2XO6 - chains A and B of the 6 polymer chains in the assembly; structure by X-ray diffraction, 1.90 A resolution.

Chain A:
Name: Transposase
Organism: Deinococcus radiodurans
UniProt: O83028 (O83028_DEIRA); numbering as in UniProt (aligned over 1-140)
Chain sequence (140 residues; numbered 1 to 140; the number before each row is that of its first residue):
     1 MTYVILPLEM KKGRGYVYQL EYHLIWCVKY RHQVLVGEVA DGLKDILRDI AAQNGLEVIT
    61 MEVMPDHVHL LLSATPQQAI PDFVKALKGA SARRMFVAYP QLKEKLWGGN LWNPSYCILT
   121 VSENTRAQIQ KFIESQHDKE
Disordered / not traced: 1-6
Construct notes: engineered mutation Phe132 (Tyr in O83028)
Ion coordination: Cd2+ site 1: Glu9, Glu38, Glu123; Mg2+ site 1: Glu9, Glu38, Glu123; Cd2+ site 2: Asp41 (shared with DC27(B) of chain B); Mg2+ site 2: Asp41 (shared with DC27(B) of chain B); Cd2+ site 3 near Asp66 (its only coordinating residue here); Cd2+ site 4: His67, His69 (shared with 2 residues of chain C; 1 residue of chain D); Cd2+ site 5: Pro114 (shared with DC31(B) of chain B); Mg2+ site 3: Pro114 (shared with DC31(B) of chain B); Cd2+ site 6: Gln136 (shared with 3 residues of chain D; 1 residue of chain F)
Ligand contacts: : Pro7, Leu8, Glu9, Glu123
From the paper describing this entry:
  - Cd2+ coordination: His67, His69, Gln136
  - catalytic residues: His67, His69
  - mutagenesis - R14A (60-fold), S122G/E123G: decreased catalytic activity
  - mutagenesis - R14A (30-fold): decreased binding to Dra2 transposase left end recognition sequence (chain B)

Chain B:
Molecule: Dra2 transposase left end recognition sequence
Sequence (27 nucleotides; row label = number of the first residue in the row):
    11 CGCACACTCG TGACTTCAGT CATGAGT
Ion coordination: Cd2+ site 1: DC27 (shared with Asp41(A) of chain A); Mg2+ site 1: DC27 (shared with Asp41(A) of chain A); Cd2+ site 2: DC31 (shared with Pro114(A) of chain A); Mg2+ site 2: DC31 (shared with Pro114(A) of chain A)
Ligand contacts: : DC31, DA32, DT33

Interface between chain A and chain B:
Contacting residue pairs (38; chain A residue first):
  Lys29(A) - DC17(B)  salt bridge to the phosphate
  Lys29(A) - DT18(B)  salt bridge to the phosphate
  Tyr30(A) - DC17(B)  hydrogen bond to the phosphate
  Tyr30(A) - DT18(B)  hydrogen bond to the phosphate
  Pro81(A) - DC31(B)  phosphate contact
  Pro81(A) - DA32(B)  phosphate contact
  Val84(A) - DC31(B)  phosphate contact
  Lys85(A) - DA23(B)  base contact
  Lys85(A) - DC24(B)  hydrogen bond to the base
  Lys85(A) - DT26(B)  base contact
  Lys85(A) - DG29(B)  base contact
  Lys85(A) - DT30(B)  base contact
  Lys85(A) - DC31(B)  sugar contact
  Lys88(A) - DT30(B)  phosphate contact
  Lys88(A) - DC31(B)  salt bridge to the phosphate
  Gly89(A) - DT26(B)  base contact
  Gly89(A) - DG29(B)  sugar contact
  Gly89(A) - DT30(B)  sugar contact
  Ala90(A) - DT26(B)  base contact
  Ala92(A) - DG29(B)  phosphate contact
  Ala92(A) - DT30(B)  phosphate contact
  Arg93(A) - DT26(B)  hydrogen bond to the phosphate
  Arg93(A) - DC27(B)  salt bridge to the phosphate
  Arg93(A) - DA28(B)  phosphate contact
  Arg93(A) - DG29(B)  sugar contact
  Phe96(A) - DG29(B)  phosphate contact
  Gly109(A) - DG29(B)  sugar contact
  Asn110(A) - DT30(B)  phosphate contact
  Leu111(A) - DT30(B)  hydrogen bond to the phosphate
  Trp112(A) - DT30(B)  hydrogen bond to the phosphate
  Asn113(A) - DA16(B)  hydrogen bond to the sugar
  Pro114(A) - DA16(B)  sugar contact
  Pro114(A) - DC17(B)  phosphate contact
  Pro114(A) - DC31(B)  phosphate contact
  Ser115(A) - DC15(B)  hydrogen bond to the phosphate
  Ser115(A) - DA16(B)  sugar contact
  Tyr116(A) - DC31(B)  phosphate contact
  Tyr116(A) - DA32(B)  hydrogen bond to the phosphate
Interface residues without a listed pair, chain A (21 interface residues in all): Arg31, Ala86
Interface residues without a listed pair, chain B (14 interface residues in all): DT25

Summary:
The interface between chain A and chain B involves 21 residues on one side and 14 on the other, with 9
hydrogen bonds and 4 salt bridges. Among the polar pairs are Lys85(A)-DC24(B), Asn113(A)-DA16(B) and
Tyr30(A)-DC17(B). From the paper: catalytic residues His67(A) and His69(A); R14A and S122G/E123G of chain A
reduce catalytic activity.
Here chain A is Transposase (Deinococcus radiodurans) and chain B is Dra2 transposase left end recognition
sequence. Entry 2XO6 (Deinococcus radiodurans ISDRA2 transposase Y132F mutant complexed with left end
recognition and cleavage site) was determined by X-ray diffraction together with 2XM3 and 2XMA from the same
study.
